Entry 3ZC1 (X-ray diffraction, 3.27 A resolution); this record covers chains B and C of the 8 polymer chains in the assembly.

[Chain B (and C)]
Protein: Aftrax
Source organism: Archaeoglobus fulgidus
Notes: chain C of this document is another copy of the same molecule, construct and numbering; everything in this record applies to it too
Reference sequence: O28024 (O28024_ARCFU); residue numbers follow UniProt; this construct covers 1-196
Sequence (199 residues; each row starts with the number of its first residue; numbers below 1 keep their minus sign (Gly-2 is residue -2)):
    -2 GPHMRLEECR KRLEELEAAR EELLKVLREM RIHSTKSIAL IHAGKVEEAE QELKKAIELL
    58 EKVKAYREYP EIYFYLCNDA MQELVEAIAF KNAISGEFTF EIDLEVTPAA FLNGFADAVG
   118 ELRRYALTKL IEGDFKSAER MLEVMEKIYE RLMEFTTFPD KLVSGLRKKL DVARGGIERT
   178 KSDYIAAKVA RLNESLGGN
Not modelled in the structure: -2 to 0, 191-196 (chain C: -2 to 0, 190-196)
Construct notes: expression tag (-2 to 0)
Bound ions: Mg2+: Glu83, Glu118
From the paper describing this entry:
  - catalytic residues: Asp114
  - mutagenesis - D114A: abolished catalytic activity on 14 bp siRNA-like duplex
  - catalytic residues: Glu80 (by similarity / conservation)

[How chain B and chain C interact]
Residue-residue contacts - 24 pairs, chain B then chain C:
  Arg25(B) - Thr154(C)  hydrogen bond
  Arg25(B) - Phe155(C)
  Arg25(B) - Pro156(C)
  Arg28(B) - Thr153(C)
  Arg28(B) - Arg164(C)
  Ile29(B) - Thr154(C)
  Thr32(B) - Met150(C)
  Lys33(B) - Glu151(C)
  Arg120(B) - Ser179(C)  hydrogen bond
  Arg121(B) - Glu143(C)  salt bridge
  Arg121(B) - Tyr146(C)
  Arg121(B) - Glu147(C)  salt bridge
  Arg121(B) - Arg171(C)
  Arg121(B) - Glu175(C)
  Leu124(B) - Glu175(C)
  Leu124(B) - Lys178(C)
  Leu124(B) - Ser179(C)
  Thr125(B) - Lys178(C)
  Arg176(B) - Arg176(C)
  Asp180(B) - Ser179(C)  hydrogen bond
  Ala183(B) - Ile182(C)  hydrophobic
  Ala184(B) - Ile182(C)
  Val186(B) - Val186(C)  hydrophobic
  Asn190(B) - Leu189(C)
Other interface residues (no listed pair), chain B (16 interface residues in all): Ile128
Other interface residues (no listed pair), chain C (19 interface residues in all): Tyr181

[Overview]
16 residues of chain B face 19 of chain C across their interface; the contacts include 3 hydrogen bonds and 2
salt bridges. Polar pairs include Arg121(B)-Glu143(C), Arg121(B)-Glu147(C) and Arg25(B)-Thr154(C). From the
paper: catalytic residues Asp114(B) and Glu80(B); D114A of chain B abolishes catalytic activity on 14 bp
siRNA-like duplex.
Chain B and chain C are both Aftrax (Archaeoglobus fulgidus); the structure, Crystal structure of AfC3PO, was
determined by X-ray diffraction (same publication as 3ZC0).
